1VQ7 - chains 0 and P of the 32 polymer chains in the assembly; structure by X-ray diffraction, 2.50 A resolution.

[Chain 0]
Molecule: 23S ribosomal RNA
From: Haloarcula marismortui
Sequence (2922 nucleotides; each row starts with the number of its first residue):
     2 UUGGCUACUAUGCCAGCUGGUGGAUUGCUCGGCUCAGGCGCUGAUGAAGG
    52 ACGUGCCAAGCUGCGAUAAGCCAUGGGGAGCCGCACGGAGGCGAAGAACC
   102 AUGGAUUUCCGAAUGAGAAUCUCUCUAACAAUUGCUUCGCGCAAUGAGGA
   152 ACCCCGAGAACUGAAACAUCUCAGUAUCGGGAGGAACAGAAAACGCAAUG
   202 UGAUGUCGUUAGUAACCGCGAGUGAACGCGAUACAGCCCAAACCGAAGCC
   252 CUCACGGGCAAUGUGGUGUCAGGGCUACCUCUCAUCAGCCGACCGUCUCG
   302 ACGAAGUCUCUUGGAACAGAGCGUGAUACAGGGUGACAACCCCGUACUCG
   352 AGACCAGUACGACGUGCGGUAGUGCCAGAGUAGCGGGGGUUGGAUAUCCC
   402 UCGCGAAUAACGCAGGCAUCGACUGCGAAGGCUAAACACAACCUGAGACC
   452 GAUAGUGAACAAGUAGUGUGAACGAACGCUGCAAAGUACCCUCAGAAGGG
   502 AGGCGAAAUAGAGCAUGAAAUCAGUUGGCGAUCGAGCGACAGGGCAUACA
   552 AGGUCCCUCGACGAAUGACCGACGCGCGAGCGUCCAGUAAGACUCACGGG
   602 AAGCCGAUGUUCUGUCGUACGUUUUGAAAAACGAGCCAGGGAGUGUGUCU
   652 GCAUGGCAAGUCUAACCGGAGUAUCCGGGGAGGCACAGGGAAACCGACAU
   702 GGCCGCAGGGCUUUGCCCGAGGGCCGCCGUCUUCAAGGGCGGGGAGCCAU
   752 GUGGACACGACCCGAAUCCGGACGAUCUACGCAUGGACAAGAUGAAGCGU
   802 GCCGAAAGGCACGUGGAAGUCUGUUAGAGUUGGUGUCCUACAAUACCCUC
   852 UCGUGAUCUAUGUGUAGGGGUGAAAGGCCCAUCGAGUCCGGCAACAGCUG
   902 GUUCCAAUCGAAACAUGUCGAAGCAUGACCUCCGCCGAGGUAGUCUGUGA
   952 GGUAGAGCGACCGAUUGGUGUGUCCGCCUCCGAGAGGAGUCGGCACACCU
  1002 GUCAAACUCCAAACUUACAGACGCCGUUUGACGCGGGGAUUCCGGUGCGC
  1052 GGGGUAAGCCUGUGUACCAGGAGGGGAACAACCCAGAGAUAGGUUAAGGU
  1102 CCCCAAGUGUGGAUUAAGUGUAAUCCUCUGAAGGUGGUCUCGAGCCCUAG
  1152 ACAGCCGGGAGGUGAGCUUAGAAGCAGCUACCCUCUAAGAAAAGCGUAAC
  1202 AGCUUACCGGCCGAGGUUUGAGGCGCCCAAAAUGAUCGGGACUCAAAUCC
  1252 ACCACCGAGACCUGUCCGUACCACUCAUACUGGUAAUCGAGUAGAUUGGC
  1302 GCUCUAAUUGGAUGGAAGUAGGGGUGAAAACUCCUAUGGACCGAUUAGUG
  1352 ACGAAAAUCCUGGCCAUAGUAGCAGCGAUAGUCGGGUGAGAACCCCGACG
  1402 GCCUAAUGGAUAAGGGUUCCUCAGCACUGCUGAUCAGCUGAGGGUUAGCC
  1452 GGUCCUAAGUCAUACCGCAACUCGACUAUGACGAAAUGGGAAACGGGUUA
  1502 AUAUUCCCGUGCCACUAUGCAGUGAAAGUUGACGCCCUGGGGUCGAUCAC
  1552 GCUGGGCAUUCGCCCAGUCGAACCGUCCAACUCCGUGGAAGCCGUAAUGG
  1602 CAGGAAGCGGACGAACGGCGGCAUAGGGAAACGUGAUUCAACCUGGGGCC
  1652 CAUGAAAAGACGAGCAUAGUGUCCGUACCGAGAACCGACACAGGUGUCCA
  1702 UGGCGGCGAAAGCCAAGGCCUGUCGGGAGCAACCAACGUUAGGGAAUUCG
  1752 GCAAGUUAGUCCCGUACCUUCGGAAGAAGGGAUGCCUGCUCCGGAACGGA
  1802 GCAGGUCGCAGUGACUCGGAAGCUCGGACUGUCUAGUAACAACAUAGGUG
  1852 ACCGCAAAUCCGCAAGGACUCGUACGGUCACUGAAUCCUGCCCAGUGCAG
  1902 GUAUCUGAACACCUCGUACAAGAGGACGAAGGACCUGUCAACGGCGGGGG
  1952 UAACUAUGACCCUCUUAAGGUAGCGUAGUACCUUGCCGCAUCAGUAGCGG
  2002 CUUGCAUGAAUGGAUUAACCAGAGCUUCACUGUCCCAACGUUGGGCCCGG
  2052 UGAACUGUACAUUCCAGUGCGGAGUCUGGAGACACCCAGGGGGAAGCGAA
  2102 GACCCUAUGGAGCUUUACUGCAGGCUGUCGCUGAGACGUGGUCGCCGAUG
  2152 UGCAGCAUAGGUAGGAGACACUACACAGGUACCCGCGCUAGCGGGCCACC
  2202 GAGUCAACAGUGAAAUACUACCCGUCGGUGACUGCGACUCUCACUCCGGG
  2252 AGGAGGACACCGAUAGCCGGGCAGUUUGACUGGGGCGGUACGCGCUCGAA
  2302 AAGAUAUCGAGCGCGCCCUAUGGCUAUCUCAGCCGGGACAGAGACCCGGC
  2352 GAAGAGUGCAAGAGCAAAAGAUAGCUUGACAGUGUUCUUCCCAACGAGGA
  2402 ACGCUGACGCGAAAGCGUGGUCUAGCGAACCAAUUAGCCUGCUUGAUGCG
  2452 GGCAAUUGAUGACAGAAAAGCUACCCUAGGGAUAACAGAGUCGUCACUCG
  2502 CAAGAGCACAUAUCGACCGAGUGGCUUGCUACCUCGAUGUCGGUUCCCUC
  2552 CAUCCUGCCCGUGCAGAAGCGGGCAAGGGUGAGGUUGUUCGCCUAUUAAA
  2602 GGAGGUCGUGAGCUGGGUUUAGACCGUCGUGAGACAGGUCGGCUGCUAUC
  2652 UACUGGGUGUGUAAUGGUGUCUGACAAGAACGACCGUAUAGUACGAGAGG
  2702 AACUACGGUUGGUGGCCACUGGUGUACCGGUUGUUCGAGAGAGCACGUGC
  2752 CGGGUAGCCACGCCACACGGGGUAAGAGCUGAACGCAUCUAAGCUCGAAA
  2802 CCCACUUGGAAAAGAGACACCGCCGAGGUCCCGCGUACAAGACGCGGUCG
  2852 AUAGACUCGGGGUGUGCGCGUCGAGGUAACGAGACGUUAAGCCCACGAGC
  2902 ACUAACAGACCAAAGCCAUCAU
Disordered / not traced: 2-9, 126-127, 715, 971-998, 1560, 1952-1963, 2137-2236, 2339-2343, 2665-2666, 2915-2923
Modified residues: 1MA (6-hydro-1-methyladenosine-5'-monophosphate) at position 628, OMU (o2'-methyluridine 5'-monophosphate) at position 2587, OMG (o2'-methylguanosine-5'-monophosphate) at position 2588, UR3 (3-methyluridine-5'-monophoshate) at position 2619, PSU (pseudouridine-5'-monophosphate) at position 2621
Differences from the reference sequence: modified residue (628, 2587-2588, 2619, 2621)
Metal / ion sites: Na+ site 1 near U12 (its only coordinating residue here); Mg2+ site 1 near G28 (its only coordinating residue here); Na+ site 2: C40, G41, A442; Na+ site 3: G56, A59, G61; Na+ site 4 near U108 (its only coordinating residue here); Mg2+ site 2 near U115 (its only coordinating residue here); Na+ site 5: C130, U146; Na+ site 6: C141, G142; Mg2+ site 3: C162, U2276; K+ site 1: U163, U172; Mg2+ site 4: A165, A167, C168; Na+ site 7: A165, A166, A167; 86 more Mg2+ sites not listed; 61 more Na+ sites not listed; 2 more K+ sites not listed

[Chain P]
Molecule: 50S ribosomal protein L19E
From: Haloarcula marismortui
UniProtKB: P14119 (RL19_HALMA); numbering as in UniProt (aligned over 0-148)
Chain sequence (149 residues; each row starts with the number of its first residue; numbering starts at 0):
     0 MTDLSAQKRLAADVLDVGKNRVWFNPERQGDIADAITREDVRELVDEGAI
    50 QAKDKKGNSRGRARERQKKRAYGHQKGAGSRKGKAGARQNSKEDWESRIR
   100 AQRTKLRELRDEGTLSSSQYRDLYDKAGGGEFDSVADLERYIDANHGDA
Disordered / not traced: 0, 144-148

[How chain 0 and chain P interact]
Contacting residue pairs (176; chain 0 residue first):
  G792(0) - Lys83(P)  sugar contact
  G792(0) - Ala86(P)  sugar contact
  A793(0) - Lys83(P)  sugar contact
  A793(0) - Gly85(P)  hydrogen bond to the phosphate
  A793(0) - Ala86(P)  hydrogen bond to the phosphate
  G800(0) - Gly127(P)  sugar contact
  G800(0) - Gly128(P)  hydrogen bond to the base
  U801(0) - Asp124(P)  sugar contact
  U801(0) - Lys125(P)  phosphate contact
  U801(0) - Gly128(P)  sugar contact
  U801(0) - Glu130(P)  hydrogen bond to the sugar
  G802(0) - Lys125(P)  phosphate contact
  G802(0) - Glu130(P)  sugar contact
  U815(0) - Trp94(P)  sugar contact
  G816(0) - Lys91(P)  salt bridge to the phosphate
  G817(0) - Lys91(P)  salt bridge to the phosphate
  G1386(0) - Gln28(P)  base contact
  G1387(0) - Thr1(P)  hydrogen bond to the sugar
  G1387(0) - Gln28(P)  hydrogen bond to the sugar
  U1388(0) - Thr1(P)  hydrogen bond to the sugar
  C1395(0) - Asp2(P)  sugar contact
  C1396(0) - Thr1(P)  sugar contact
  C1396(0) - Asp2(P)  sugar contact
  C1396(0) - Leu3(P)  hydrogen bond to the sugar
  C1396(0) - Ser4(P)  sugar contact
  C1397(0) - Leu3(P)  sugar contact
  C1397(0) - Lys7(P)  salt bridge to the phosphate
  C1397(0) - Phe23(P)  hydrogen bond to the sugar
  C1397(0) - Pro25(P)  sugar contact
  C1397(0) - Gln28(P)  sugar contact
  G1398(0) - Lys7(P)  salt bridge to the phosphate
  G1398(0) - Val21(P)  phosphate contact
  G1398(0) - Trp22(P)  hydrogen bond to the phosphate
  G1398(0) - Phe23(P)  hydrogen bond to the phosphate
  G1398(0) - Pro25(P)  sugar contact
  A1399(0) - Trp22(P)  phosphate contact
  A1399(0) - Lys52(P)  salt bridge to the phosphate
  U1422(0) - Ala5(P)  phosphate contact
  U1499(0) - Arg41(P)  salt bridge to the phosphate
  U1500(0) - Arg37(P)  hydrogen bond to the base
  U1500(0) - Arg41(P)  salt bridge to the phosphate
  A1501(0) - Arg8(P)  hydrogen bond to the phosphate
  A1501(0) - Leu9(P)  phosphate contact
  A1501(0) - Ile35(P)  sugar contact
  A1501(0) - Thr36(P)  phosphate contact
  A1501(0) - Arg37(P)  hydrogen bond to the phosphate
  A1502(0) - Arg8(P)  salt bridge to the phosphate
  A1502(0) - Leu9(P)  phosphate contact
  A1502(0) - Arg37(P)  salt bridge to the phosphate
  G1540(0) - Glu95(P)  sugar contact
  G1540(0) - Arg99(P)  hydrogen bond to the phosphate
  G1541(0) - Arg99(P)  salt bridge to the phosphate
  U1548(0) - Arg59(P)  hydrogen bond to the phosphate
  C1549(0) - Arg59(P)  salt bridge to the phosphate
  C1549(0) - Arg63(P)  salt bridge to the phosphate
  C1549(0) - Gln66(P)  sugar contact
  C1565(0) - Ser58(P)  hydrogen bond to the sugar
  C1565(0) - Arg59(P)  phosphate contact
  C1565(0) - Gly60(P)  phosphate contact
  C1565(0) - Arg63(P)  salt bridge to the phosphate
  C1566(0) - Gly56(P)  phosphate contact
  C1566(0) - Asn57(P)  phosphate contact
  C1566(0) - Ser58(P)  phosphate contact
  C1566(0) - Arg59(P)  hydrogen bond to the phosphate
  C1566(0) - Arg63(P)  salt bridge to the phosphate
  C1593(0) - Ser116(P)  sugar contact
  C1593(0) - Ser117(P)  hydrogen bond to the phosphate
  C1593(0) - Arg120(P)  base contact
  C1594(0) - Arg109(P)  salt bridge to the phosphate
  C1594(0) - Ser116(P)  phosphate contact
  C1594(0) - Tyr119(P)  phosphate contact
  C1594(0) - Arg120(P)  salt bridge to the phosphate
  G1595(0) - Arg109(P)  salt bridge to the phosphate
  G1595(0) - Tyr119(P)  hydrogen bond to the phosphate
  G1595(0) - Arg120(P)  salt bridge to the phosphate
  G1595(0) - Tyr123(P)  base contact
  U1596(0) - Arg102(P)  hydrogen bond to the base
  U1596(0) - Tyr123(P)  hydrogen bond to the phosphate
  A1597(0) - Lys91(P)  hydrogen bond to the base
  A1597(0) - Trp94(P)  hydrogen bond to the sugar
  A1597(0) - Glu95(P)  sugar contact
  A1597(0) - Arg99(P)  salt bridge to the phosphate
  A1597(0) - Arg102(P)  salt bridge to the phosphate
  A1598(0) - Trp94(P)  phosphate contact
  A1598(0) - Arg102(P)  salt bridge to the phosphate
  G1703(0) - Asn57(P)  base contact
  G1704(0) - Asn57(P)  hydrogen bond to the base
  G1704(0) - Arg59(P)  hydrogen bond to the phosphate
  C1705(0) - Arg59(P)  salt bridge to the phosphate
  C1705(0) - Arg65(P)  hydrogen bond to the phosphate
  G1706(0) - Arg65(P)  salt bridge to the phosphate
  G1706(0) - Arg69(P)  salt bridge to the phosphate
  G1707(0) - Arg69(P)  salt bridge to the phosphate
  G1707(0) - Lys81(P)  phosphate contact
  G1707(0) - Gly82(P)  phosphate contact
  C1708(0) - Arg80(P)  phosphate contact
  C1708(0) - Lys81(P)  hydrogen bond to the phosphate
  C1708(0) - Gly82(P)  hydrogen bond to the phosphate
  C1708(0) - Ala86(P)  sugar contact
  C1708(0) - Arg87(P)  salt bridge to the phosphate
  C1715(0) - Lys55(P)  hydrogen bond to the sugar
  C1715(0) - Asn57(P)  hydrogen bond to the sugar
  A1716(0) - Lys55(P)  hydrogen bond to the sugar
  A1716(0) - Gly56(P)  sugar contact
  A1716(0) - Asn57(P)  sugar contact
  A1717(0) - Lys54(P)  phosphate contact
  A1717(0) - Lys55(P)  hydrogen bond to the phosphate
  G1718(0) - Gly17(P)  hydrogen bond to the phosphate
  G1718(0) - Arg20(P)  salt bridge to the phosphate
  G1719(0) - Gly17(P)  phosphate contact
  G1719(0) - Lys18(P)  hydrogen bond to the phosphate
  G1719(0) - Asn19(P)  hydrogen bond to the phosphate
  C1720(0) - Asn19(P)  hydrogen bond to the phosphate
  G1760(0) - Ala77(P)  hydrogen bond to the base
  G1760(0) - Arg80(P)  hydrogen bond to the base
  G1760(0) - Lys81(P)  hydrogen bond to the sugar
  U1761(0) - Ala77(P)  base contact
  U1761(0) - Arg80(P)  sugar contact
  U1761(0) - Lys81(P)  sugar contact
  U1761(0) - Gly82(P)  sugar contact
  U1761(0) - Lys83(P)  sugar contact
  U1761(0) - Ala84(P)  phosphate contact
  C1762(0) - Lys83(P)  salt bridge to the phosphate
  C1762(0) - Ala84(P)  hydrogen bond to the phosphate
  U1784(0) - Ala77(P)  base contact
  U1784(0) - Gly78(P)  hydrogen bond to the phosphate
  G1785(0) - Gly76(P)  hydrogen bond to the phosphate
  G1785(0) - Ala77(P)  phosphate contact
  G1785(0) - Gly78(P)  hydrogen bond to the phosphate
  G1785(0) - Ser79(P)  phosphate contact
  C1786(0) - Gln74(P)  phosphate contact
  C1786(0) - Ser79(P)  phosphate contact
  C1787(0) - Lys68(P)  salt bridge to the phosphate
  C1787(0) - Gln74(P)  hydrogen bond to the phosphate
  U1788(0) - Lys68(P)  phosphate contact
  U1788(0) - His73(P)  base contact
  G1789(0) - Tyr71(P)  base contact
  G1789(0) - His73(P)  hydrogen bond to the base
  C1790(0) - Tyr71(P)  hydrogen bond to the phosphate
  C1790(0) - Gly72(P)  base contact
  C1790(0) - His73(P)  base contact
  C1793(0) - Arg97(P)  sugar contact
  C1793(0) - Ser133(P)  phosphate contact
  C1793(0) - Ala135(P)  phosphate contact
  G1794(0) - Ser96(P)  hydrogen bond to the sugar
  G1794(0) - Ala100(P)  phosphate contact
  G1794(0) - Ser133(P)  phosphate contact
  G1794(0) - Val134(P)  hydrogen bond to the phosphate
  G1795(0) - Ala100(P)  phosphate contact
  A1796(0) - Ser96(P)  base contact
  C1798(0) - Gln66(P)  sugar contact
  C1798(0) - Ala70(P)  phosphate contact
  G1799(0) - Arg87(P)  sugar contact
  G1799(0) - Gln88(P)  base contact
  G1800(0) - Lys75(P)  salt bridge to the phosphate
  G1800(0) - Arg87(P)  salt bridge to the phosphate
  G1800(0) - Gln88(P)  sugar contact
  A1801(0) - Arg80(P)  salt bridge to the phosphate
  A1801(0) - Arg87(P)  salt bridge to the phosphate
  G1802(0) - Gly72(P)  base contact
  G1802(0) - Arg80(P)  salt bridge to the phosphate
  U1813(0) - Gly78(P)  phosphate contact
  U1813(0) - Lys81(P)  sugar contact
  U1817(0) - Lys81(P)  hydrogen bond to the base
  U2735(0) - Arg65(P)  salt bridge to the phosphate
  U2736(0) - Lys55(P)  hydrogen bond to the sugar
  U2736(0) - Asn57(P)  sugar contact
  U2736(0) - Arg61(P)  salt bridge to the phosphate
  C2737(0) - Lys55(P)  sugar contact
  C2737(0) - Gly56(P)  phosphate contact
  C2737(0) - Asn57(P)  phosphate contact
  C2737(0) - Ser58(P)  hydrogen bond to the phosphate
  C2737(0) - Arg61(P)  salt bridge to the phosphate
  G2738(0) - Ser58(P)  sugar contact
  G2738(0) - Arg61(P)  hydrogen bond to the phosphate
  A2739(0) - Arg61(P)  salt bridge to the phosphate
Other interface residues (no listed pair), chain 0 (80 interface residues in all): C813, G814, C1421, C1436, A1437, U1539, G1556, A1567, A1783
Other interface residues (no listed pair), chain P (83 interface residues in all): Val16, Glu38, Asp53, Ala62, Ile98, Arg106, Gly129

[Summary]
80 residues of chain 0 face 83 of chain P across their interface, with 53 hydrogen bonds and 38 salt bridges.
Polar contacts include G800(0)-Gly128(P), U1500(0)-Arg37(P) and U1596(0)-Arg102(P). C40(0), G41(0) and A442(0)
form the Na+ site 2.
Here chain 0 is 23S ribosomal RNA and chain P is 50S ribosomal protein L19E, both from Haloarcula marismortui.
Entry 1VQ7 (The structure of the transition state analogue "DCA" bound to the large ribosomal subunit of
haloarcula ...) was determined by X-ray diffraction together with 1VQ6 and 1VQN from the same study.
